PDB entry 2P0H | X-ray diffraction, 1.90 A resolution | chain A

Chain A:
Name: Rho GTPase-activating protein 9
Organism: Homo sapiens
Notes: fragment: pleckstrin homology domain
Reference sequence: Q9BRR9 (RHG09_HUMAN); residue numbers follow UniProt; this construct covers 321-440
Chain sequence (129 residues; row label = number of the first residue in the row):
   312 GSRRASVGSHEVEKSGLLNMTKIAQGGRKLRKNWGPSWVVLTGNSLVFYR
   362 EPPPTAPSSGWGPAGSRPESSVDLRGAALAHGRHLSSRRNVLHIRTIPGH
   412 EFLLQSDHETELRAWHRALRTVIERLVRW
Unresolved in the structure: 312-320, 439-440
Differences from the reference sequence: cloning artifact (312-320)
Ligand contacts: (1S,3S,4S)-1,3,4-triphospho-myo-inositol (I3S): Arg342, Lys343, Trp345, Ser397, Ser398, Arg399
Curated features (UniProtKB/Swiss-Prot):
  - region (Lipid binding): Arg342 to Trp345, Ser397 to Arg399
  - mutagenesis: Lys343 (K343A: Strongly reduced affinity for phosphoinositides), Arg399 (R399A: Reduced affinity for phosphoinositides)

Overview:
Chain A binds (1S,3S,4S)-1,3,4-triphospho-myo-inositol. From UniProt: 2 mutagenesis sites.
Chain A is Rho GTPase-activating protein 9 (Homo sapiens); the structure, ArhGAP9 PH domain in complex with
Ins(1,3,4)P3, was determined by X-ray diffraction, deposited together with 2P0D and 2P0F.
